Entry 7XED (X-ray diffraction, 2.50 A resolution); this record covers chains A and C of the 4 polymer chains in the assembly.

[Chain A]
Protein: UBC core domain-containing protein
Source organism: Oryza sativa Japonica Group
Reference sequence: A3BC59 (A3BC59_ORYSJ); residue numbers follow UniProt; this construct covers 1-148
Chain sequence (150 residues; numbered -1 to 148; the number before each row is that of its first residue; numbers below 1 keep their minus sign (Gly-1 is residue -1)):
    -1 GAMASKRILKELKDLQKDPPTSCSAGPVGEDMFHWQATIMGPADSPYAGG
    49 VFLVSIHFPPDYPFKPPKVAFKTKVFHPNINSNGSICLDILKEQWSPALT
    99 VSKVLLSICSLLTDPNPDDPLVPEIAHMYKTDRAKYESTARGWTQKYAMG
Not modelled in the structure: -1
Construct notes: expression tag (-1 to 0)

[Chain C]
Protein: U-box domain-containing protein 12
Source organism: Oryza sativa Japonica Group
Notes: EC 2.3.2.27
Reference sequence: Q5VRH9 (PUB12_ORYSJ); residue numbers follow UniProt; this construct covers 227-303
Chain sequence (80 residues; numbered 224 to 303; the number before each row is that of its first residue):
   224 GAMIIPDEFRCPISLELMQDPVIVSSGQTYERSCIQKWLDSGHKTCPKTQ
   274 QPLSHTSLTPNFVLKSLISQWCEANGIELP
Not modelled in the structure: 224-226
Construct notes: expression tag (224-226)

[Chain A / chain C interface]
Contacting residue pairs (22):
  Lys4(A) with Glu239(C)
  Arg5(A) with Pro235(C); Ile236(C), hydrogen bond (side chain-backbone); Leu238(C)
  Lys8(A) with Arg233(C); Leu238(C); Glu239(C), salt bridge
  Asp12(A) with Arg233(C), salt bridge
  Asp59(A) with Lys260(C), salt bridge
  Pro61(A) with Ile236(C), hydrophobic
  Phe62(A) with Ile236(C), hydrophobic; Cys257(C); Lys260(C)
  Gln92(A) with Gln273(C)
  Trp93(A) with Trp261(C)
  Ser94(A) with Pro270(C), hydrogen bond (side chain-backbone)
  Pro95(A) with Ile236(C), hydrophobic; Trp261(C), hydrophobic; Pro270(C)
  Ala96(A) with Pro235(C); Pro270(C)
  Leu97(A) with Gln273(C)
Also at the interface, not in a pair above, chain C (12 interface residues in all): Ser237, Lys271

[Summary]
13 residues of chain A and 12 residues of chain C are in contact; the contacts include 2 hydrogen bonds and 3
salt bridges. Polar contacts include Lys8(A)-Glu239(C), Asp12(A)-Arg233(C) and Asp59(A)-Lys260(C).
Chain A is UBC core domain-containing protein and chain C is U-box domain-containing protein 12, both from
Oryza sativa Japonica Group; the structure, Crystal Structure of OsCIE1-Ubox and OsUBC8 complex, was
determined by X-ray diffraction.
